PDB entry 7G8G | X-ray diffraction, 1.92 A resolution | chains A and B

[Chain A]
Protein: Transforming protein RhoA
Source organism: Homo sapiens
Notes: EC 3.6.5.2
UniProt: P61586 (RHOA_HUMAN); residue numbers follow UniProt; this construct covers 1-184
Sequence (185 residues; each row starts with the number of its first residue; numbering starts at 0):
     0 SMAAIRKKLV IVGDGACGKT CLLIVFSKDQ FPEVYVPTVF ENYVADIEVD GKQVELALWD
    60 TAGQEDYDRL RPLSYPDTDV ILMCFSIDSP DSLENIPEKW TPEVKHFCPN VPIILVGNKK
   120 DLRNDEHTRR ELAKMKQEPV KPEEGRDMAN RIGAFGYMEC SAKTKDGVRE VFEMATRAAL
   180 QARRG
Not modelled in the structure: 0-2, 182-184
Differences from the reference sequence: expression tag (0)
Curated features (UniProtKB/Swiss-Prot):
  - region: Ala61 to Asp78 (Switch II region)
  - motif: Tyr34 to Tyr42 (Effector region)
  - binding site (GTP): Gly12 to Thr19, Phe30 to Thr37, Asp59 to Gln63, Asn117 to Asp120, Ser160 to Lys162
  - modified residue: Tyr34 (Microbial infection: O-AMP-tyrosine), Thr37 (Microbial infection: O-AMP-threonine), Asn41 (Microbial infection: ADP-ribosylasparagine), Gln63 (5-glutamyl serotonin)
  - glycosylation: Tyr34 (Microbial infection: O-linked (GlcNAc) tyrosine), Thr37 (Microbial infection: O-alpha-linked (GlcNAc) threonine)
  - cross-link: Lys135 (Glycyl lysine isopeptide (Lys-Gly) (interchain with G-Cter in ubiquitin))
  - natural variant: Glu47 (E47K: In EDFAOB), Pro71 (P71S: In EDFAOB)
  - mutagenesis: Gly14 (G14V: Increased Rho protein signal transduction. Constitutively active), Thr19 (T19N: Decreased Rho protein signal transduction. Decreased substrate adhesion-dependent cell spreading. Decreased stress fibers assembly. Decreased cytoplasmic microtubule organization), Tyr34 (Y34A: Abolishes interaction with DGKQ; Y34F: Abolishes AMPylation by Haemophilus IbpA), Thr37 (T37A: Abolished monoglucosylation by C.difficile toxin TcdA. Abolished O-GlcNAcylation by C.novyi toxin TcdA), Gln63 (Q63L: Causes constitutive activation), Lys135 (K135R: Reduced FBXL19-mediated ubiquitination and subsequent degradation)
Small-molecule neighbours:
  - Z111529496 (LXA; N-(1H-benzimidazol-2-ylmethyl)-2-methoxy-ethanamide), molecule 1: Thr19, Cys20, Ile23, Val35, Pro36, Thr37
  - Z111529496 (LXA), molecule 2: Glu32, Val33, Tyr34

[Chain B]
Protein: Rho guanine nucleotide exchange factor 2
Source organism: Homo sapiens
UniProt: Q92974 (ARHG2_HUMAN); numbering as in UniProt (aligned over 206-448)
Sequence (245 residues; each row starts with the number of its first residue):
   204 SMEMDEKDFA ADSWSLAVDS SFLQQHKKEV MKQQDVIYEL IQTELHHVRT LKIMTRLFRT
   264 GMLEELHLEP GVVQGLFPCV DELSDIHTRF LSQLLERRRQ ALCPGSTRNF VIHRLGDLLI
   324 SQFSGPSAEQ MCKTYSEFCS RHSKALKLYK ELYARDKRFQ QFIRKVTRPA VLKRHGVQEC
   384 ILLVTQRITK YPLLISRILQ HSHGIEEERQ DLTTALGLVK ELLSNVDEGI YQLEKGARLQ
   444 EIYNR
Differences from the reference sequence: expression tag (204-205)
Curated features (UniProtKB/Swiss-Prot):
  - modified residue: Lys353 (N6-acetyllysine)
  - mutagenesis: Tyr394 (Y394A: Reduces phosphorylation level, normal microtubule localization and activity)
Small-molecule neighbours: Z111529496 (LXA; N-(1H-benzimidazol-2-ylmethyl)-2-methoxy-ethanamide): Ser218, Met234, Lys235, Asp238, Val239, Arg400, His404

[Chain A / chain B interface]
Residue-residue contacts (61; chain A residue first):
  Arg5(A) with Lys376(B), hydrogen bond (side chain-backbone); Glu382(B), salt bridge
  Lys7(A) with Leu385(B)
  Lys27(A) with Asp215(B), salt bridge
  Val33(A) with Ser216(B); Ser218(B)
  Tyr34(A) with Ser216(B); Asp238(B); Val239(B); Glu242(B), hydrogen bond; Arg400(B), hydrogen bond
  Val35(A) with Arg400(B), hydrogen bond (backbone-side chain)
  Pro36(A) with Glu242(B); Arg400(B)
  Thr37(A) with Val239(B); Glu242(B), hydrogen bond; Leu396(B); Leu397(B); Arg400(B), hydrogen bond
  Val38(A) with Glu242(B), hydrogen bond (backbone-side chain); Lys393(B)
  Phe39(A) with Lys393(B), hydrogen bond (backbone-side chain)
  Glu40(A) with Thr246(B); His249(B), salt bridge; Leu386(B)
  Asn41(A) with Arg377(B), hydrogen bond (side chain-backbone); Leu386(B)
  Tyr42(A) with Arg377(B)
  Val43(A) with Lys376(B); Arg377(B)
  Asp45(A) with Lys376(B), salt bridge
  Glu54(A) with Lys376(B), salt bridge
  Trp58(A) with Glu382(B); Leu385(B), hydrophobic; Leu386(B), hydrophobic; Gln389(B)
  Asp59(A) with Gln389(B), hydrogen bond (backbone-side chain)
  Ala61(A) with Leu396(B)
  Gly62(A) with Thr392(B); Leu396(B)
  Gln63(A) with Thr392(B)
  Tyr66(A) with Thr392(B); Leu426(B); Ser427(B); Asp430(B)
  Asp67(A) with Asp430(B), hydrogen bond (backbone-side chain)
  Arg68(A) with Asp430(B), salt bridge; Glu431(B)
  Leu69(A) with Cys342(B), hydrophobic; Thr392(B); Asp430(B), hydrogen bond (backbone-side chain); Ile433(B), hydrophobic
  Leu72(A) with Cys342(B); His345(B); Leu385(B); Thr388(B); Gln435(B)
  Ser73(A) with Leu385(B); Gln389(B), hydrogen bond
  Pro75(A) with Leu349(B), hydrophobic
  Asp76(A) with Lys353(B), salt bridge
Interface residues without a listed pair, chain B (36 interface residues in all): Leu219, Ser346, Gln381, Ile391, Lys423, Val429

[Summary]
29 residues of chain A and 36 residues of chain B are in contact, with 13 hydrogen bonds and 7 salt bridges.
Among the polar pairs are Arg5(A)-Glu382(B), Lys27(A)-Asp215(B) and Glu40(A)-His249(B). One Z111529496
molecule is bound between chain A and chain B.
Here chain A is Transforming protein RhoA and chain B is Rho guanine nucleotide exchange factor 2, both from
Homo sapiens. Entry 7G8G (ARHGEF2 PanDDA analysis group deposition -- ARHGEF2 and RhoA in complex with
Z111529496) was determined by X-ray diffraction.
